PDB entry 1KF2 | X-ray diffraction, 1.10 A resolution | chain A

[Chain A]
Molecule: pancreatic ribonuclease
Source organism: Bos taurus
Notes: EC 3.1.27.5
UniProtKB: P61823 (RNAS1_BOVIN); residues 1-124 here correspond to UniProt positions 27-150 (UniProt number = residue number + 26)
Sequence (124 residues; row label = number of the first residue in the row):
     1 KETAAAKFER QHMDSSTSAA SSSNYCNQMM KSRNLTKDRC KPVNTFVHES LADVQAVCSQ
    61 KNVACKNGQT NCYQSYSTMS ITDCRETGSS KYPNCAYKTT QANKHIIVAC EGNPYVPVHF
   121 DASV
Cystine bridges: Cys26-Cys84, Cys40-Cys95, Cys58-Cys110, Cys65-Cys72
UniProt features mapped onto this chain:
  - active site: His12 (Proton acceptor), His119 (Proton donor)
  - binding site (substrate): Lys7, Arg10, Lys41 to Thr45, Lys66, Arg85
  - glycosylation: Lys1 (N-linked (Glc) (glycation) lysine), Lys7 (N-linked (Glc) (glycation) lysine), Asn34 (N-linked (GlcNAc...) asparagine), Lys37 (N-linked (Glc) (glycation) lysine), Lys41 (N-linked (Glc) (glycation) lysine)

[In short]
From UniProt: active-site residues His12 and His119 and 9 substrate-binding residues.
Chain A is pancreatic ribonuclease (Bos taurus); the structure, Atomic Resolution Structure of RNase A at pH
5.2, was determined by X-ray diffraction, deposited together with 1KF3, 1KF4, 1KF5, 1KF7 and 1KF8.
